7QUQ - chains A and B of the 6 polymer chains in the assembly; structure by electron microscopy, 2.60 A resolution.

Chain A:
Molecule: Tubulin domain-containing protein
Source organism: Prosthecobacter dejongeii
UniProtKB: A0A7W7YIU5 (A0A7W7YIU5_9BACT); residue numbers follow UniProt; this construct covers 1-473
Amino-acid sequence (473 residues; row label = number of the first residue in the row):
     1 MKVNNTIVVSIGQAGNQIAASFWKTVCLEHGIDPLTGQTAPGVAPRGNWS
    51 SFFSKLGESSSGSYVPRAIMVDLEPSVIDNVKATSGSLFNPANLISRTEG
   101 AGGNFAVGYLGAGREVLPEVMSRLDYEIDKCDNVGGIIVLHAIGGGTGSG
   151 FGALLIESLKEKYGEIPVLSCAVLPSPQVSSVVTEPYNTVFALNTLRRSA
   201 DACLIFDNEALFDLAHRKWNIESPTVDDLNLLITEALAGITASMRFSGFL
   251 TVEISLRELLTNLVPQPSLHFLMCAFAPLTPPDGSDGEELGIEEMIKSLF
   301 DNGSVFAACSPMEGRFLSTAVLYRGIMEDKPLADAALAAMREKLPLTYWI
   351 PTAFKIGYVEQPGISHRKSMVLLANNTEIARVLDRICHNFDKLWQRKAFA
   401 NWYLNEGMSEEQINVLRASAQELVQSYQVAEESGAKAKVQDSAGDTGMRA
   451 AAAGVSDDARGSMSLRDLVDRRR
Not modelled in the structure: 1, 58-61, 283-291, 429-473
Differences from the reference sequence: conflict Gly-284 (Arg in A0A7W7YIU5), Asp-286 (Lys in A0A7W7YIU5), Gly-287 (Phe in A0A7W7YIU5)
Residues lining bound ligands: phosphomethylphosphonic acid guanylate ester (G2P): Gly-12, Gln-13, Ala-14, Gln-17, Ile-18, Asp-72, Glu-74, Ala-101, Gly-102, Gly-103, Ala-142, Gly-145, Gly-146, Thr-147, Gly-148, Val-173, Ser-181, Glu-185, Asn-208, Leu-211, Val-226, Leu-229, Asn-230, Ile-233

Chain B:
Molecule: Tubulin beta
Source organism: Prosthecobacter dejongeii
UniProtKB: A0A7W7YJ10 (A0A7W7YJ10_9BACT); numbering as in UniProt; present here: 1-78, 84-426
Amino-acid sequence (426 residues; each row starts with the number of its first residue; note: 4 numbers in that range are skipped by the numbering (no residue carries them; nothing is unmodelled there); a row labelled like 80A-80D holds insertion residues (80A, then the next letters in order)):
     1 MREILSIHVGQCGNQIADSFWRLALREHGLTEAGTLKEGSNAAANSNMEV
    51 FFHKVRDGKYVPRAVLVDLEPGVIARIE
    80 G
80A-80D GDMS
    84 QLFDESSIVRKIPGAANNWARGYNVEGEKVIDQIMNVIDSAVEKTKGLQG
   134 FLMTHSIGGGSGSGLGSLILERLRQAYPKKRIFTFSVVPSPLISDSAVEP
   184 YNAILTLQRILDNADGAVLLDNEALFRIAKAKLNRSPNYMDLNNIIALIV
   234 SSVTASLRFPGKLNTDLSEFVTNLVPFPGNHFLTASFAPMRGAGQEGQVR
   284 TNFPDLARETFAQDNFTAAIDWQQGVYLAASALFRGDVKAKDVDENMATI
   334 RKSLNYASYMPASGGLKLGYAETAPEGFASSGLALVNHTGIAAVFERLIA
   384 QFDIMFDNHAYTHWYENAGVSRDMMAKARNQIATLAQSYRDAS
Not modelled in the structure: 1, 38-45, 80A-80D, 274-281
Residues lining bound ligands: phosphomethylphosphonic acid guanylate ester (G2P): Gly-10, Gln-11, Cys-12, Gln-15, Asp-68, Leu-69, Glu-70, Ala-98, Ala-99, Asn-100, Ser-139, Gly-141, Gly-142, Gly-143, Ser-144, Gly-145, Ser-146, Val-170, Asp-178, Asn-205, Leu-208, Tyr-222, Leu-225, Asn-226, Ile-229

Chain A / chain B interface:
Residue-residue contacts - 86 pairs, chain A then chain B:
  Gln-13(A) with Gly-244(B), hydrogen bond (side chain-backbone); Lys-245(B); Leu-246(B); Asn-247(B), hydrogen bond (side chain-backbone)
  Gln-17(A) with Gly-244(B); Lys-245(B)
  Glu-74(A) with Arg-2(B)
  Pro-75(A) with Arg-2(B)
  Ser-76(A) with Arg-2(B); Pro-243(B); Asn-247(B), hydrogen bond
  Val-77(A) with Asn-247(B)
  Asn-80(A) with Gly-244(B); Lys-245(B)
  Thr-98(A) with Arg-2(B)
  Glu-99(A) with Gln-132(B); Asp-249(B); Ser-251(B)
  Gly-102(A) with Glu-252(B); Thr-255(B)
  Gly-103(A) with Thr-255(B)
  Asn-104(A) with Thr-255(B)
  Pro-177(A) with Ser-346(B), hydrogen bond (backbone-side chain)
  Gln-178(A) with Asp-327(B), hydrogen bond (side chain-backbone); Glu-328(B); Met-330(B); Ser-346(B)
  Val-179(A) with Asp-327(B); Met-330(B), hydrophobic; Ser-346(B); Leu-349(B), hydrophobic; Leu-351(B), hydrophobic
  Ser-180(A) with Ser-346(B), hydrogen bond (backbone-backbone); Gly-347(B); Gly-348(B); Leu-349(B), hydrogen bond (side chain-backbone); Leu-351(B)
  Ser-181(A) with Leu-246(B); Leu-349(B); Lys-350(B); Leu-351(B), hydrogen bond (backbone-backbone)
  Val-182(A) with Glu-252(B); Asn-256(B); Leu-349(B), hydrogen bond (backbone-backbone)
  Val-183(A) with Asn-256(B); Met-343(B), hydrophobic; Gly-348(B); Leu-349(B)
  Thr-184(A) with Thr-255(B)
  Phe-212(A) with Ala-323(B), hydrophobic; Lys-324(B); Asp-327(B)
  His-216(A) with Lys-324(B)
  Glu-222(A) with Lys-322(B)
  Ser-223(A) with Lys-322(B); Asp-325(B), hydrogen bond
  Pro-224(A) with Lys-324(B), hydrogen bond (backbone-backbone)
  Thr-225(A) with Ala-323(B)
  Val-226(A) with Lys-245(B); Ala-323(B)
  Asp-227(A) with Lys-245(B), salt bridge
  Asn-389(A) with Pro-344(B)
  Lys-392(A) with Ser-341(B); Tyr-342(B)
  Leu-393(A) with Tyr-342(B); Met-343(B), hydrophobic
  Arg-396(A) with Phe-260(B); Tyr-342(B); Asp-424(B); Ser-426(B)
  Lys-397(A) with Phe-260(B)
  Ala-398(A) with Pro-259(B); Phe-260(B), hydrophobic; Tyr-342(B), hydrophobic
  Phe-399(A) with Thr-255(B); Asn-256(B); Leu-257(B); Val-258(B); Pro-259(B), hydrogen bond (backbone-backbone); Ala-312(B), hydrophobic; Met-343(B), hydrophobic
  Asn-401(A) with Pro-261(B)
  Trp-402(A) with Arg-164(B); Val-254(B); Val-258(B); Pro-261(B), hydrophobic
Interface residues without a listed pair, chain A (41 interface residues in all): Ala-101, Ser-176, Asp-213, Ala-400
Interface residues without a listed pair, chain B (41 interface residues in all): Lys-129, Ala-425

Overview:
Chain A and chain B each contribute 41 residues to their interface; the contacts include 12 hydrogen bonds and
1 salt bridge. Among the polar pairs are Asp-227(A)/Lys-245(B), Gln-13(A)/Gly-244(B) and Gln-13(A)/Asn-247(B).
Ligands of chain A: phosphomethylphosphonic acid guanylate ester.
Chain A is Tubulin domain-containing protein and chain B is Tubulin beta, both from Prosthecobacter dejongeii;
the structure, BtubA(R284G,K286D,F287G):BtubB bacterial tubulin M-loop mutant forming a single protofilament
(Prosthecobacter dejongeii), was determined by electron microscopy (same publication as 7QUP, 7QUC and 7QUD).
